Entry 8CVZ (electron microscopy, 3.52 A resolution); this record covers chains J and I of the 10 polymer chains in the assembly.

Chain J (and I):
Molecule: Glycogenin-1
From: Homo sapiens
Notes: EC 2.4.1.186; chain I of this document is another copy of the same molecule, construct and numbering; everything in this record applies to it too
UniProtKB: P46976 (GLYG_HUMAN); residue numbers follow UniProt; this construct covers 1-350
Chain sequence (352 residues; numbered -1 to 350; the number before each row is that of its first residue; numbers below 1 keep their minus sign (Gly-1 is residue -1)):
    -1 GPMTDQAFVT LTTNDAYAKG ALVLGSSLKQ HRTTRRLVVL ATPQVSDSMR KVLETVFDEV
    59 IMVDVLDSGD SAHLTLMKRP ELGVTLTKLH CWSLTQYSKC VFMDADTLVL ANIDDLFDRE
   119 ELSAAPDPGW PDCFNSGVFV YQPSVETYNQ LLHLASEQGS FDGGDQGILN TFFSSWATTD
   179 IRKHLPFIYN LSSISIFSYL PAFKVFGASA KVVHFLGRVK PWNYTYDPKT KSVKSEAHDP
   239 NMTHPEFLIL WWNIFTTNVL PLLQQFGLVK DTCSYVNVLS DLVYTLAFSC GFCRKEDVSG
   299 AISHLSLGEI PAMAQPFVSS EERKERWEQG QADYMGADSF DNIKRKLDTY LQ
Not modelled in the structure: -1 to 0, 233-237, 267-350 (chain I: -1, 267-350)
Differences from the reference sequence: expression tag (-1 to 0); engineered mutation Phe195 (Tyr in P46976)
UniProt features mapped onto this chain:
  - region: Ser301 to Met333 (Interaction with GYS1)
  - binding site (UDP): Leu9, Thr11, Asn12, Tyr15, Arg77, Asp102, Ala103, Asp104, His212, Gly215, Lys218
  - binding site (UDP-alpha-D-glucose): Leu9, Thr11, Asn12, Tyr15, Arg77, Lys86, Asp102, Ala103, Asp104, Asn133, Ser134, Asp160, Asp163, Gln164, Gly215, Lys218
  - binding site (Mn(2+)): Asp102, Asp104, His212
  - site: Lys86 (Important for catalytic activity)
  - modified residue: Thr2 (N-acetylthreonine), Ser44 (Phosphoserine)
  - natural variant: Ala16 (A16P: In PGBM2), Thr83 (T83M: In GSD15), Asp102 (D102H: In PGBM2)
Reported in the primary citation:
  - mutagenesis - Y195F: unchanged catalytic activity (GYS1 activity) (citing earlier work)

Interface between chain J and chain I:
Residue-residue contacts (49; chain J residue first):
  Pro124(J) - Pro129(I)
  Asp125(J) - Tyr197(I)
  Pro126(J) - Gly127(I)
  Trp128(J) - Phe185(I)
  Trp128(J) - Leu189(I)  hydrophobic
  Trp128(J) - Ser193(I)
  Trp128(J) - Ala200(I)  hydrophobic
  Trp128(J) - Phe201(I)  hydrophobic
  Trp128(J) - Phe204(I)  hydrophobic
  Pro129(J) - Pro124(I)  hydrophobic
  Pro129(J) - Phe185(I)
  Asp130(J) - Pro184(I)
  Asp130(J) - Phe185(I)  hydrogen bond (side chain-backbone)
  Phe159(J) - Pro199(I)
  Phe159(J) - Ala200(I)  hydrophobic
  Phe159(J) - Val203(I)  hydrophobic
  Phe159(J) - Phe204(I)  hydrophobic
  Asp160(J) - Tyr197(I)  hydrogen bond
  Asp160(J) - Pro199(I)
  Gln164(J) - Tyr197(I)  hydrogen bond
  Ala175(J) - Ile179(I)
  Thr176(J) - Ile179(I)
  Ile179(J) - Ala175(I)
  Ile179(J) - Thr176(I)
  Ile179(J) - Thr177(I)
  Ile179(J) - Asp178(I)
  Ile179(J) - Ile179(I)  hydrophobic
  Ile179(J) - His182(I)
  His182(J) - Ile179(I)
  Pro184(J) - Asp130(I)
  Phe185(J) - Pro129(I)
  Phe185(J) - Asp130(I)  hydrogen bond (backbone-side chain)
  Leu189(J) - Trp128(I)  hydrophobic
  Ser193(J) - Gly127(I)
  Ser193(J) - Trp128(I)  hydrogen bond (side chain-backbone)
  Tyr197(J) - Asp125(I)
  Tyr197(J) - Trp128(I)  hydrophobic
  Tyr197(J) - Cys131(I)  hydrophobic
  Tyr197(J) - Phe159(I)
  Tyr197(J) - Asp160(I)  hydrogen bond
  Tyr197(J) - Gln164(I)  hydrogen bond
  Pro199(J) - Phe159(I)
  Pro199(J) - Asp160(I)
  Ala200(J) - Trp128(I)  hydrophobic
  Ala200(J) - Phe159(I)  hydrophobic
  Phe201(J) - Trp128(I)  hydrophobic
  Val203(J) - Phe159(I)  hydrophobic
  Phe204(J) - Trp128(I)
  Phe204(J) - Cys131(I)  hydrophobic
Also at the interface, not in a pair above, chain J (30 interface residues in all): Gly127, Cys131, Thr177, Asp178, Ile186, Ile194, Gly205
Also at the interface, not in a pair above, chain I (30 interface residues in all): Pro126, Gly165, Ile186, Gly205

Summary:
The chain J/chain I interface involves 30 residues from each chain; the contacts include 7 hydrogen bonds.
Polar pairs include Asp130(J)-Phe185(I), Asp160(J)-Tyr197(I) and Gln164(J)-Tyr197(I). UniProt lists 11
UDP-binding residues, 16 UDP-alpha-D-glucose-binding residues and 3 Mn2+-binding residues on chain J. The
paper reports that Y195F of chain J leaves catalytic activity (GYS1 activity) unchanged.
Chain J and chain I are both Glycogenin-1 (Homo sapiens); the structure, Human glycogenin-1 and glycogen
synthase-1 complex in the apo ordered state, was determined by electron microscopy together with 8CVX and 8CVY
from the same study.
